PDB entry 5FV1 | X-ray diffraction, 2.70 A resolution | chains L and W of the 4 polymer chains in the assembly

# Chain L
Name: Vk domain antibody
Source organism: Homo sapiens
Notes: fragment: vk domain antibody, residues 1-108; antibody fragment or engineered binder
Amino-acid sequence (108 residues; each row starts with the number of its first residue):
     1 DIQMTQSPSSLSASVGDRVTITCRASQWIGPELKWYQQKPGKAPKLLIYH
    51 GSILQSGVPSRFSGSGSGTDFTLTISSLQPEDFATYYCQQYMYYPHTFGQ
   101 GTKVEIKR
Disulfide bonds: Cys-23/Cys-88

# Chain W
Name: Vascular endothelial growth factor A
Source organism: Homo sapiens
Notes: fragment: vegf residues 27-136
UniProt: P15692 (VEGFA_HUMAN); residues 1-110 here correspond to UniProt positions 27-136 (UniProt number = residue number + 26)
Amino-acid sequence (116 residues; row label = number of the first residue in the row):
     1 APMAEGGGQNHHEVVKFMDVYQRSYCHPIETLVDIFQEYPDEIEYIFKPS
    51 CVPLMRCGGCCNDEGLECVPTEESNITMQIMRIKPHQGQHIGEMSFLQHN
   101 KCECRPKKDRHHHHHH
Disordered / not traced: 1-12, 113-116
Differences from the reference sequence: expression tag (111-116)
Disulfide bonds: Cys-26/Cys-68, Cys-57/Cys-102, Cys-61/Cys-104

# How chain L and chain W interact
Contacting residue pairs (9; chain L residue first):
  Glu-32(L) / Lys-48(W)  salt bridge
  Tyr-91(L) / Lys-48(W)
  Met-92(L) / Lys-48(W)  hydrogen bond (backbone-side chain)
  Met-92(L) / Met-81(W)
  Tyr-93(L) / Met-81(W)  hydrophobic
  Tyr-93(L) / Gln-89(W)
  Tyr-94(L) / His-86(W)  hydrogen bond (side chain-backbone)
  Tyr-94(L) / Gly-88(W)
  Tyr-94(L) / Gln-89(W)  hydrogen bond (backbone-side chain)
Interface residues without a listed pair, chain W (9 interface residues in all): Ile-83, Pro-85, Gln-87, Ile-91

# In short
The interface between chain L and chain W involves 5 residues on one side and 9 on the other; the contacts
include 3 hydrogen bonds and 1 salt bridge. Polar contacts include Glu-32(L)/Lys-48(W), Met-92(L)/Lys-48(W)
and Tyr-94(L)/His-86(W).
Chain L is Vk domain antibody and chain W is Vascular endothelial growth factor A, both from Homo sapiens; the
structure, Crystal structure of hVEGF in complex with VK domain antibody, was determined by X-ray diffraction
together with 5FV2 from the same study.
